PDB entry 4I36 | X-ray diffraction, 2.30 A resolution | chains C and D of the 4 polymer chains in the assembly

== Chain C (and D) ==
Protein: 6-phosphofructokinase
Source organism: Geobacillus stearothermophilus
Notes: EC 2.7.1.11; chain D of this document is another copy of the same molecule, construct and numbering; everything in this record applies to it too
UniProt: P00512 (K6PF_GEOSE); residue numbers follow UniProt; this construct covers 1-319
Amino-acid sequence (319 residues; row label = number of the first residue in the row):
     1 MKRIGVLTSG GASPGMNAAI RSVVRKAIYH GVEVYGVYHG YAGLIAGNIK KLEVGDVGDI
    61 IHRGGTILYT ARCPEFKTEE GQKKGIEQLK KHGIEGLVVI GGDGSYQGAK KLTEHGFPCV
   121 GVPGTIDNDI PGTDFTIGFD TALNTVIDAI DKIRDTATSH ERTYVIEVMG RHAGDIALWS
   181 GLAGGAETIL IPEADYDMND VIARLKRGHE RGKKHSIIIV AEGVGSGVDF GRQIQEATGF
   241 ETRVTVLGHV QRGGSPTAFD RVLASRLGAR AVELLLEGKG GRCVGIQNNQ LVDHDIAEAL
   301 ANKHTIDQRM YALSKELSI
Differences from the reference sequence: engineered mutation A12 (Asp in P00512)
Curated features (UniProtKB/Swiss-Prot):
  - active site: D127 (Proton acceptor)
  - binding site (ATP): G11, R72, C73, G102 to S105
  - binding site (ADP): R21 to R25, D59, R154, G185 to E187, R211, K213 to H215
  - binding site (Mg(2+)): D103
  - binding site (substrate): T125 to D127, R162, M169 to R171, E222, R243, H249 to R252

== Interface between chain C and chain D ==
Residue-residue contacts - 88 pairs, chain C then chain D:
  R21(C) - G185(D)
  R21(C) - L317(D)
  S22(C) - L317(D)
  R25(C) - R211(D)
  R25(C) - L317(D)  hydrogen bond (side chain-backbone)
  R25(C) - S318(D)  hydrogen bond (side chain-backbone)
  R25(C) - I319(D)
  K26(C) - E316(D)  salt bridge
  K26(C) - L317(D)
  Y29(C) - E316(D)
  V54(C) - R211(D)
  G55(C) - R211(D)
  G58(C) - R154(D)
  D59(C) - K214(D)
  I61(C) - L182(D)
  I61(C) - A183(D)
  I61(C) - G185(D)
  H62(C) - D151(D)
  H62(C) - R154(D)
  D134(C) - N289(D)  hydrogen bond
  F135(C) - N289(D)
  L143(C) - A258(D)  hydrophobic
  N144(C) - T257(D)
  N144(C) - A258(D)  hydrogen bond (side chain-backbone)
  I147(C) - A258(D)
  I147(C) - R261(D)
  D151(C) - H62(D)
  D151(C) - S255(D)
  D151(C) - R261(D)  salt bridge
  R154(C) - G58(D)  hydrogen bond (side chain-backbone)
  R154(C) - D59(D)  salt bridge
  R154(C) - I61(D)
  R154(C) - H62(D)
  W179(C) - V262(D)  hydrophobic
  L182(C) - I61(D)
  L182(C) - V262(D)  hydrophobic
  A183(C) - I61(D)
  A183(C) - A258(D)
  A183(C) - R261(D)  hydrogen bond (backbone-side chain)
  A183(C) - V262(D)  hydrophobic
  G185(C) - R21(D)
  G185(C) - I61(D)
  R211(C) - R25(D)
  K214(C) - D59(D)
  H215(C) - G58(D)
  H215(C) - D59(D)  salt bridge
  S255(C) - D151(D)
  T257(C) - N144(D)
  A258(C) - L143(D)  hydrophobic
  A258(C) - N144(D)  hydrogen bond (backbone-side chain)
  A258(C) - I147(D)
  A258(C) - A183(D)
  F259(C) - D140(D)
  F259(C) - L143(D)  hydrophobic
  F259(C) - W179(D)  hydrophobic
  F259(C) - F259(D)  hydrophobic
  R261(C) - I147(D)
  R261(C) - D151(D)  salt bridge
  R261(C) - A183(D)  hydrogen bond (side chain-backbone)
  V262(C) - W179(D)  hydrophobic
  V262(C) - A183(D)  hydrophobic
  V262(C) - M310(D)  hydrophobic
  S265(C) - L317(D)
  R266(C) - M310(D)
  R266(C) - L313(D)
  A269(C) - L313(D)  hydrophobic
  N288(C) - N288(D)
  N288(C) - N289(D)
  N288(C) - Q290(D)
  N289(C) - D134(D)  hydrogen bond
  N289(C) - F135(D)
  N289(C) - N288(D)
  N289(C) - N289(D)
  Q290(C) - N288(D)
  R309(C) - E273(D)  salt bridge
  M310(C) - R266(D)
  L313(C) - R266(D)
  L313(C) - A269(D)  hydrophobic
  E316(C) - K26(D)  salt bridge
  E316(C) - Y29(D)
  L317(C) - R21(D)
  L317(C) - S22(D)
  L317(C) - R25(D)  hydrogen bond (backbone-side chain)
  L317(C) - K26(D)
  L317(C) - S265(D)
  I319(C) - R25(D)  hydrogen bond (backbone-side chain)
  I319(C) - I28(D)  hydrophobic
  I319(C) - Y29(D)
Also at the interface, not in a pair above, chain C (51 interface residues in all): I28, D140, D155, G184, P256, E273, D307, S318
Also at the interface, not in a pair above, chain D (51 interface residues in all): V54, G55, R63, G184, H215, P256, D307, R309

== In short ==
The chain C/chain D interface involves 51 residues from each chain, with 11 hydrogen bonds and 7 salt bridges.
Polar contacts include K26(C)-E316(D), D151(C)-R261(D) and R154(C)-D59(D).
Chain C and chain D are both 6-phosphofructokinase (Geobacillus stearothermophilus); the structure, Crystal
Structure of the Bacillus stearothermophilus Phosphofructokinase Mutant D12A, was determined by X-ray
diffraction, deposited together with 4I4I and 4I7E.
